6TVB - chains A and B of the 6 polymer chains in the assembly; structure by X-ray diffraction, 1.65 A resolution.

[Chain A]
Name: Hemagglutinin HA1
Organism: Influenza A virus
UniProt: A0A0A7HR51 (A0A0A7HR51_9INFA); residues 1-323 here correspond to UniProt positions 10-332 (UniProt number = residue number + 9)
Sequence (325 residues; numbered -1 to 323; the number before each row is that of its first residue; numbers below 1 keep their minus sign (Asp-1 is residue -1)):
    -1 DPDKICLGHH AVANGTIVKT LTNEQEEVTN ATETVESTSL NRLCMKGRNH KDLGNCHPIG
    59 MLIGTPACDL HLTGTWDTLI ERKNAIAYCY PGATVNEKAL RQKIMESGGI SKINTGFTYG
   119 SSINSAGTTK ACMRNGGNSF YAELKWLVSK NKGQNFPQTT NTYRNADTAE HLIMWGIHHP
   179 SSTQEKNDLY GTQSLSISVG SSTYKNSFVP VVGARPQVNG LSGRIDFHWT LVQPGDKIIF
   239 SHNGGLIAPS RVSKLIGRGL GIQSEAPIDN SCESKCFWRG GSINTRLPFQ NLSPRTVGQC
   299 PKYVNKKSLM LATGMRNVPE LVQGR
Not modelled in the structure: 319-323
Disulfide bonds: Cys54-Cys66, Cys87-Cys130, Cys274-Cys298
Sequence notes: expression tag (-1 to 0); conflict Lys96 (Glu105 in A0A0A7HR51), Ser205 (Asn214 in A0A0A7HR51), Ile237 (Thr246 in A0A0A7HR51)

[Chain B]
Name: Hemagglutinin HA2
Organism: Influenza A virus
UniProt: A0A0A7HR51 (A0A0A7HR51_9INFA); residues 1-176 here correspond to UniProt positions 333-508 (UniProt number = residue number + 332)
Sequence (177 residues; each row starts with the number of its first residue):
     1 GLFGAIAGFI ENGWEGMVDG WYGFRHQNAQ GTGQAADYKS TQAAIDQITG KLNRIIKKTN
    61 TEFESIESEF SEIDHQIGNV INWTKDSITD IWTYQAELLV AMENQHTIDM ADSEMLNLYE
   121 RVRKQLRQNA EEDGKGCFEI YHACDDSCME SIRNNTYNHS QYREEALLNR LNINPVK
Not modelled in the structure: 176-177
Disulfide bonds: Cys144-Cys148
Covalent attachments: N-acetylglucosamine (NAG) linked to Asn82, Asn154
Sequence notes: conflict Asn158 (Asp490 in A0A0A7HR51); expression tag (177)

[Chain A / chain B interface]
Contacting residue pairs - 146 pairs, chain A then chain B:
  Pro0(A) - Ile140(B)
  Asp1(A) - Gln27(B)
  Asp1(A) - Asn28(B)
  Asp1(A) - Glu139(B)
  Asp1(A) - Ile140(B)  hydrogen bond (backbone-backbone)
  Asp1(A) - His142(B)
  Asp1(A) - Ala143(B)
  Asp1(A) - Cys144(B)  hydrogen bond (side chain-backbone)
  Lys2(A) - His26(B)
  Lys2(A) - Gln27(B)  hydrogen bond (backbone-backbone)
  Lys2(A) - Cys137(B)
  Lys2(A) - Phe138(B)
  Lys2(A) - Met149(B)
  Ile3(A) - Phe24(B)  hydrophobic
  Ile3(A) - Arg25(B)
  Ile3(A) - Cys137(B)
  Ile3(A) - Phe138(B)  hydrogen bond (backbone-backbone)
  Ile3(A) - Ile140(B)  hydrophobic
  Ile3(A) - Ile152(B)  hydrophobic
  Cys4(A) - Trp14(B)
  Cys4(A) - Gly23(B)
  Cys4(A) - Phe24(B)
  Cys4(A) - Arg25(B)  hydrogen bond (backbone-backbone)
  Cys4(A) - Gly136(B)
  Cys4(A) - Cys137(B)  disulfide
  Leu5(A) - Trp14(B)
  Leu5(A) - Gly23(B)
  Leu5(A) - Phe24(B)  hydrophobic
  Leu5(A) - Met115(B)  hydrophobic
  Leu5(A) - Leu118(B)  hydrophobic
  Leu5(A) - Gly136(B)  hydrogen bond (backbone-backbone)
  Leu5(A) - Phe138(B)  hydrophobic
  Gly6(A) - Trp14(B)
  Gly6(A) - Met17(B)
  Gly6(A) - Tyr22(B)
  Gly6(A) - Gly23(B)  hydrogen bond (backbone-backbone)
  Gly6(A) - Met115(B)
  His7(A) - Ile6(B)
  His7(A) - Ile10(B)
  His7(A) - Asn12(B)
  His7(A) - Gly13(B)
  His7(A) - Trp14(B)  hydrogen bond (backbone-backbone)
  His7(A) - Met17(B)
  His7(A) - Trp21(B)
  His7(A) - Met115(B)
  His8(A) - Gly13(B)
  His8(A) - Trp14(B)
  His8(A) - Met17(B)
  His8(A) - Gly20(B)
  His8(A) - Trp21(B)  hydrogen bond (backbone-backbone)
  Ala9(A) - Gly13(B)
  Ala9(A) - Trp14(B)  hydrogen bond (backbone-backbone)
  Ala9(A) - Glu15(B)
  Ala11(A) - Glu15(B)
  Val16(A) - Asn104(B)
  Lys17(A) - Ala101(B)
  Lys17(A) - Asn104(B)  hydrogen bond (backbone-side chain)
  Thr18(A) - Ala101(B)
  Thr18(A) - Gln105(B)  hydrogen bond
  Thr18(A) - Ile108(B)
  Leu19(A) - Ala101(B)  hydrogen bond (backbone-backbone)
  Leu19(A) - Met102(B)
  Leu19(A) - Gln105(B)  hydrogen bond (backbone-side chain)
  Thr20(A) - Gln105(B)  hydrogen bond
  Glu24(A) - Ile108(B)
  Val26(A) - Ile108(B)  hydrophobic
  Thr30(A) - Leu52(B)
  Glu79(A) - Phe70(B)
  Arg80(A) - Phe70(B)
  Lys81(A) - Phe70(B)
  Lys96(A) - Glu72(B)
  Lys96(A) - Ile73(B)
  Lys96(A) - Asp74(B)
  Arg99(A) - Ser68(B)
  Gln100(A) - Ser65(B)  hydrogen bond (side chain-backbone)
  Glu104(A) - Glu64(B)
  Arg256(A) - Glu64(B)  salt bridge
  Gly257(A) - Glu64(B)
  Gln261(A) - Glu67(B)
  Gln261(A) - Ser68(B)  hydrogen bond
  Gln261(A) - Glu69(B)  hydrogen bond (side chain-backbone)
  Gln261(A) - Phe70(B)
  Ser262(A) - Phe70(B)
  Lys273(A) - Lys58(B)
  Arg277(A) - Glu69(B)  salt bridge
  Arg277(A) - Phe70(B)
  Arg284(A) - Ile56(B)
  Arg284(A) - Lys57(B)
  Pro286(A) - Ile55(B)
  Pro286(A) - Lys57(B)
  Phe287(A) - Ala96(B)  hydrophobic
  Arg293(A) - Glu67(B)
  Arg293(A) - Glu69(B)  salt bridge
  Arg293(A) - Lys85(B)
  Val295(A) - Phe63(B)
  Val295(A) - Glu64(B)
  Val295(A) - Ser65(B)
  Gly296(A) - Thr61(B)
  Gly296(A) - Glu62(B)
  Gly296(A) - Phe63(B)  hydrogen bond (backbone-backbone)
  Gln297(A) - Lys58(B)  hydrogen bond (backbone-side chain)
  Gln297(A) - Asn60(B)
  Gln297(A) - Thr61(B)
  Cys298(A) - Lys58(B)
  Lys300(A) - Phe63(B)
  Lys300(A) - Trp92(B)
  Tyr301(A) - Thr89(B)
  Tyr301(A) - Trp92(B)
  Val302(A) - Trp92(B)
  Val302(A) - Thr93(B)
  Asn303(A) - Thr89(B)
  Asn303(A) - Asp90(B)
  Asn303(A) - Thr93(B)  hydrogen bond (backbone-side chain)
  Lys304(A) - Thr93(B)
  Lys304(A) - Glu97(B)  salt bridge
  Leu307(A) - Ala96(B)  hydrophobic
  Leu307(A) - Glu97(B)
  Met308(A) - Val100(B)
  Met308(A) - Asn104(B)  hydrogen bond (backbone-side chain)
  Leu309(A) - Leu52(B)  hydrophobic
  Leu309(A) - Ile55(B)  hydrophobic
  Leu309(A) - Val100(B)  hydrophobic
  Leu309(A) - Glu103(B)
  Leu309(A) - Asn104(B)
  Ala310(A) - Asn104(B)  hydrogen bond (backbone-side chain)
  Thr311(A) - Trp21(B)
  Thr311(A) - Ile48(B)
  Gly312(A) - Trp21(B)
  Gly312(A) - Thr107(B)
  Met313(A) - Ile6(B)  hydrophobic
  Met313(A) - Trp21(B)
  Met313(A) - Tyr22(B)  hydrophobic
  Met313(A) - Ala111(B)  hydrophobic
  Arg314(A) - Gly1(B)
  Arg314(A) - Ala7(B)
  Arg314(A) - Ile108(B)
  Val316(A) - Ala7(B)  hydrophobic
  Val316(A) - Glu11(B)
  Val316(A) - Asn12(B)
  Val316(A) - Gly13(B)  hydrogen bond (backbone-backbone)
  Pro317(A) - Asn12(B)
  Pro317(A) - Glu15(B)
  Glu318(A) - Asn12(B)
  Glu318(A) - Gly13(B)
  Glu318(A) - Trp14(B)
  Glu318(A) - Glu15(B)  hydrogen bond (side chain-backbone)
Interface residues without a listed pair, chain A (63 interface residues in all): Val10, Thr32, Leu258, Glu263, Leu285, Pro292, Pro299
Interface residues without a listed pair, chain B (76 interface residues in all): Gly16, Ala29, Thr59, Leu98, Leu99, Asp109, Tyr119, Val122, Leu126, Asp133
Cross-chain cystine bridges: Cys4(A)-Cys137(B)

[Summary]
The interface between chain A and chain B involves 63 residues on one side and 76 on the other; the contacts
include 1 disulfide bond, 25 hydrogen bonds and 4 salt bridges. Among the polar pairs are Arg256(A)-Glu64(B),
Arg277(A)-Glu69(B) and Arg293(A)-Glu69(B).
Chain A is Hemagglutinin HA1 and chain B is Hemagglutinin HA2, both from Influenza A virus; the structure,
Crystal structure of the haemagglutinin from a transmissible H10N7 seal influenza virus isolated in Netherland
in ..., was determined by X-ray diffraction together with 6TJW, 6TJY, 6TVA, 6TVC, 6TVD, 6TVF and 9 further
entries from the same study.
